Entry 6PE5 (electron microscopy, 3.20 A resolution); this record covers chains J and R of the 17 polymer chains in the assembly.

== Chain J ==
Molecule: V-type proton ATPase subunit c
From: Saccharomyces cerevisiae (strain ATCC 204508 / S288c)
UniProt: P25515 (VATL1_YEAST); residue numbers follow UniProt; this construct covers 1-160
Sequence (160 residues; each row starts with the number of its first residue):
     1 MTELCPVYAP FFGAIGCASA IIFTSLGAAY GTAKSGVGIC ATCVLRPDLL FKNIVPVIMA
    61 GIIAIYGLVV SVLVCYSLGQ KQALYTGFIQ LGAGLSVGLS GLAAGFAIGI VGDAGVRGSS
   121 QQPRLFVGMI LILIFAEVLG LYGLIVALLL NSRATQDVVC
Disordered / not traced: 160
UniProt features mapped onto this chain:
  - site: Glu137 (Essential for proton translocation)
  - mutagenesis: Glu137 (E137D: Partial inactivation; E137Q/V/K: Inactivation)

== Chain R ==
Molecule: Cation transporter
From: Vibrio parahaemolyticus
UniProt: A0A0L7YPA6 (A0A0L7YPA6_VIBPH); residues 1-492 here = UniProt positions 1-492
Sequence (513 residues; each row starts with the number of its first residue; numbers below 1 keep their minus sign (Met-20 is residue -20)):
   -20 MGSSHHHHHH SQDLDEVDAG SMVNTTQKIS QSPVPDLEQF RAIAAQKDDR VISKRGEVKE
    40 PSTFHKGHKF ASVSEGVLRK KYTKFFQENI KTHLDLKQAL LKEEKPETAL LAYSLVSPSG
   100 YRGEPLTERK ILEVVSLLDE VKVDGDTYQQ LKNTFDSISK DPRMQVSLEN QYPGKMDGFG
   160 AQLLEMGKEK LKGSGVNAAI NLALPGVGLL VATGRELHKA SVNGDAEAYH HQLEQISQLP
   220 GRDQRLSMPM QQTLAIGHAM LSAEGAVGAT LGMATGGLGT FGVSSVATAG VTPIAKEAIG
   280 TALTTGIISG GGFVAGQAGA YGLNNEVQDQ LKQGPMSGVL PRLEISNVKG DFTFSMQEPA
   340 AVRALMAYLG PKEDTSMSSP QAPKEAQEME AARLTLKQML GSSPNEHLVP DVDSLLKLSD
   400 EDMPSQTEST ANGAFKKLLS EDWDWLMPAV RAMDKGEAGK INEKLTYKLP LDAANGRVYL
   460 DKSPNLSDAQ LDALDKLGSP SQLRLMYLAE GWI
Disordered / not traced: -20 to 49, 155-184, 256-299
Construct notes: initiating methionine (-20); expression tag (-19 to 0); conflict Thr283 (Ala in A0A0L7YPA6)

== Chain J / chain R interface ==
Residue-residue contacts - 29 pairs, chain J then chain R:
  Arg46(J) - Ala207(R)
  Arg46(J) - Trp422(R)
  Asp48(J) - Gly203(R)
  Asp48(J) - Glu206(R)
  Asp48(J) - Ala207(R)
  Leu49(J) - Trp422(R)  hydrophobic
  Phe51(J) - Ala199(R)
  Phe51(J) - Ser241(R)
  Phe51(J) - Ala242(R)  hydrophobic
  Phe51(J) - Ala245(R)  hydrophobic
  Lys52(J) - Ser200(R)
  Lys52(J) - Asp204(R)  salt bridge
  Ile54(J) - Leu196(R)  hydrophobic
  Ile54(J) - Ala245(R)  hydrophobic
  Ile58(J) - Leu196(R)  hydrophobic
  Ile58(J) - Met252(R)  hydrophobic
  Ile65(J) - Met252(R)  hydrophobic
  Ser119(J) - Trp422(R)
  Ser120(J) - Trp422(R)  hydrogen bond (backbone-side chain)
  Gln121(J) - Trp422(R)
  Gln121(J) - Lys461(R)
  Gln122(J) - Glu420(R)  hydrogen bond (side chain-backbone)
  Gln122(J) - Trp422(R)
  Gln122(J) - Lys461(R)
  Pro123(J) - Glu420(R)
  Pro123(J) - Asp421(R)
  Pro123(J) - Trp422(R)  hydrophobic
  Arg124(J) - Ser419(R)
  Arg124(J) - Glu420(R)
Also at the interface, not in a pair above, chain J (16 interface residues in all): Val55, Ile62
Also at the interface, not in a pair above, chain R (21 interface residues in all): Leu189, Thr192, His210, Val246, Leu418

== Overview ==
16 residues of chain J and 21 residues of chain R are in contact, with 2 hydrogen bonds and 1 salt bridge.
Polar contacts include Lys52(J)-Asp204(R), Ser120(J)-Trp422(R) and Gln122(J)-Glu420(R). UniProt lists one
mutagenesis site on chain J.
Here chain J is V-type proton ATPase subunit c (Saccharomyces cerevisiae (strain ATCC 204508 / S288c)) and
chain R is Cation transporter (Vibrio parahaemolyticus). Entry 6PE5 (Yeast Vo motor in complex with 2 VopQ
molecules) was determined by electron microscopy together with 6PE4 from the same study.
